Entry 7END (X-ray diffraction, 1.99 A resolution); this record covers chain A.

[Chain A]
Molecule: Replicase polyprotein 1a
From: Human SARS coronavirus
Notes: EC 3.4.19.12, 3.4.22.-, 3.4.22.69
Reference sequence: P0C6U8 (R1A_CVHSA); residues 1-306 here correspond to UniProt positions 3241-3546 (UniProt number = residue number + 3240)
Sequence (306 residues; row label = number of the first residue in the row):
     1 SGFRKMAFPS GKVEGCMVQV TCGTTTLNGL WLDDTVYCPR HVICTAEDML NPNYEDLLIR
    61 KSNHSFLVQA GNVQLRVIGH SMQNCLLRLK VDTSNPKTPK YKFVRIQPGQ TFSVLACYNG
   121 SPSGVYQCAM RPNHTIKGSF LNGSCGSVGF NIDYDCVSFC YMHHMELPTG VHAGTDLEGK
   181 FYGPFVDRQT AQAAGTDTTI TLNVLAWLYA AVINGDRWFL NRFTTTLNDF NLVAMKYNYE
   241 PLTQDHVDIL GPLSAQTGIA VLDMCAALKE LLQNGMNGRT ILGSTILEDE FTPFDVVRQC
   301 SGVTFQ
Ligand contacts: J7R (N-[(1S,2R)-2-[[4-bromanyl-2-(methylcarbamoyl)-6-nitro-phenyl]amino]cyclohexyl]isoquinoline-4-carboxamide): Ser-1, His-41, Met-49, Phe-140, Leu-141, Asn-142, Gly-143, Ser-144, Cys-145, His-163, His-164, Met-165, Glu-166, His-172, Val-186, Asp-187, Arg-188, Gln-189, Thr-190, Gln-192
Swiss-Prot annotation at these positions:
  - active site (For 3CL-PRO activity): His-41, Cys-145
  - site: Gln-306 (Cleavage)

[Overview]
Ligands of chain A: compound J7R. From UniProt: active-site residues His-41 and Cys-145.
Chain A is Replicase polyprotein 1a (Human SARS coronavirus); the structure, Crystal structure of SARS-CoV
3CLpro in complex with the non-covalent inhibitor WU-04, was determined by X-ray diffraction, deposited
together with 7EN8, 7EN9 and 7ENE.
